8FCB - chains A and E of the 8 polymer chains in the assembly; structure by electron microscopy, 3.52 A resolution.

== Chain A ==
Molecule: Transient receptor potential cation channel subfamily V member 4
Source organism: Homo sapiens
UniProt: Q9HBA0 (TRPV4_HUMAN); numbering as in UniProt (aligned over 1-871)
Amino-acid sequence (871 residues; row label = number of the first residue in the row):
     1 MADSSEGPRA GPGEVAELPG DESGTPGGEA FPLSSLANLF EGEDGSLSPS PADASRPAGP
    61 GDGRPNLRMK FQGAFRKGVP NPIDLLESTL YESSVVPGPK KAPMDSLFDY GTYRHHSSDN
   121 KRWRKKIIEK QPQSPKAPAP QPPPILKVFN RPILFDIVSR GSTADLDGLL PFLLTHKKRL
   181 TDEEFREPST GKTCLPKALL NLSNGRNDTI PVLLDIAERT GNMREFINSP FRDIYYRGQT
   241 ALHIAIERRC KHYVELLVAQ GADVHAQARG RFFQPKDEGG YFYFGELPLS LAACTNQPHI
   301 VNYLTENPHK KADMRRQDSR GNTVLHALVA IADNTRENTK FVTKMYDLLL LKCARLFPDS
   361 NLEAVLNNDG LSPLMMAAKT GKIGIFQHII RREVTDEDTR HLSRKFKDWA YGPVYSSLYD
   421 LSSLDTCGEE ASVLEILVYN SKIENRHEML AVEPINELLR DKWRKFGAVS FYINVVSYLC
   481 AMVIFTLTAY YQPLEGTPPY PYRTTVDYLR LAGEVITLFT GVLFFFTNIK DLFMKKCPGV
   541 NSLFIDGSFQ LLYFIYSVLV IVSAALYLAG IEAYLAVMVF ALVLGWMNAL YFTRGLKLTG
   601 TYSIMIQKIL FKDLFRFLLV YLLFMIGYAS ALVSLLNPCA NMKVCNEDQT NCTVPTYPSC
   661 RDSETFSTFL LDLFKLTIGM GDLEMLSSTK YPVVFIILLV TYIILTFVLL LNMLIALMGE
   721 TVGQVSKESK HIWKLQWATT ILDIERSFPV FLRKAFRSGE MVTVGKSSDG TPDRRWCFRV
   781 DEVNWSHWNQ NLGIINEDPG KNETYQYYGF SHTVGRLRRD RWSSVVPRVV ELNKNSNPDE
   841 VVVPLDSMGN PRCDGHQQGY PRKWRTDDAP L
Unresolved in the structure: 1-149, 640-661, 789-871
Ligand contacts: gsk1016790a (XQ3; N-[(2S)-1-{4-[N-(2,4-dichlorobenzene-1-sulfonyl)-L-seryl]piperazin-1-yl}-4-methyl-1-oxopentan-2-yl]-1-benzothiophene-2-carboxamide): Ser470, Asn474, Ser477, Tyr478, Ala481, Thr520, Leu523, Phe524, Thr527, Asn528, Asp531, Lys535, Phe549, Gln550, Tyr553, Tyr591, Phe592, Asp743, Ile744, Ser747, Phe748
Swiss-Prot annotation at these positions:
  - region: His812 to Glu831 (Interaction with calmodulin and ITPR3)
  - motif: Gly679 to Asp682 (Selectivity filter)
  - binding site (ATP): Lys192, Lys197, Asn201, Tyr236 to Gln239, Arg248
  - binding site (a 1,2-diacyl-sn-glycero-3-phospho-(1D-myo-inositol-4,5-bisphosphate)): Arg249 to Lys251, Asn296 to His299, Lys344
  - binding site (Ca(2+)): Asp682
  - modified residue: Tyr110 (Phosphotyrosine), Tyr253 (Phosphotyrosine), Tyr805 (Phosphotyrosine), Ser824 (Phosphoserine)
  - natural variant: Pro19 (P19S: Associated with lower sodium concentrations in serum), Thr89 (T89I: In MTD), Pro97 (P97R: In HMND8), Glu183 (E183K: Found in a patient with spondyloepiphyseal dysplasia Maroteaux type), Lys197 (K197R: In MTD), Leu199 (L199F: In MTD), Arg232 (R232C: In HMND8 and CMT2C), Arg269 (R269C: In CMT2C; R269H: In HMND8 and CMT2C), Gly270 (G270V: In FDAB), Arg271 (R271P: In FDAB), Phe273 (F273L: In FDAB), Glu278 (E278K: In SMDK), 26 further natural variant entries in UniProt
  - mutagenesis: Phe231 (F231C: Decreased ATP-binding), Lys251 (K251E: No effect on channel activity. No effect on interaction with membranes enriched in phosphatidylinositol-2,4-bisphosphate), Asn296 (N296D: Loss of interaction with membranes enriched in phosphatidylinositol-2,4-bisphosphate; when associated with P-299), His299 (H299P: Strongly decreased interaction with membranes enriched in phosphatidylinositol-2,4-bisphosphate. Loss of interaction with membranes enriched in phosphatidylinositol-2,4-bisphosphate ...), Lys344 (K344E: No effect on channel activity. No effect on interaction with membranes enriched in phosphatidylinositol-2,4-bisphosphate), Met680 (M680D: Loss of Ca(2+) influx. Loss of DDX3X translocation to the nucleus), Arg816 to Arg821 (Loss of calmodulin binding; when associated with A-828), Arg821 to Ser824 (Loss of calmodulin binding), Trp822 (W822A: Loss of Ca(2+) dependent current potentiation), Arg828 (R828A: Loss of calmodulin binding; when associated with 816-ELEEDE-821)
From the paper describing this entry:
  - binding site for gsk1016790a: Asn474, Phe524, Gln550, Tyr553, Asp743
  - contacts within the chain: Asp531-Arg746 (salt bridge), Asn528-Gln550, Arg594-Asp743 (salt bridge)
  - conformationally variable residues (helix shift, loop rearrangement): Met534 to Ser548, Gly679, Asn712 to Gly719
  - disease-associated variants - R232C, R237L, R269C, R315W: decreased binding to Transforming protein RhoA (chain E) (citing earlier work)
  - mutagenesis - E183A, E183C, E183K, D263A, D263K, D263L, D263N: increased signaling in response to hypotonic saline
  - disease-associated variants - R269C: increased signaling in response to hypotonic saline

== Chain E ==
Molecule: Transforming protein RhoA
Source organism: Homo sapiens
Notes: EC 3.6.5.2
UniProt: P61586 (RHOA_HUMAN); numbering as in UniProt (aligned over 1-193)
Amino-acid sequence (193 residues; each row starts with the number of its first residue):
     1 MAAIRKKLVI VGDGACGKTC LLIVFSKDQF PEVYVPTVFE NYVADIEVDG KQVELALWDT
    61 AGQEDYDRLR PLSYPDTDVI LMCFSIDSPD SLENIPEKWT PEVKHFCPNV PIILVGNKKD
   121 LRNDEHTRRE LAKMKQEPVK PEEGRDMANR IGAFGYMECS AKTKDGVREV FEMATRAALQ
   181 ARRGKKKSGC LVL
Unresolved in the structure: 191-193
Ligand contacts: GTP-gamma-S (GSP; 5'-guanosine-diphosphate-monothiophosphate): Asp13, Gly14, Ala15, Cys16, Gly17, Lys18, Thr19, Cys20, Phe30, Val35, Pro36, Thr37, Ala61, Gln63, Lys118, Leu121, Ser160, Ala161, Lys162
Swiss-Prot annotation at these positions:
  - region: Ala61 to Asp78 (Switch II region)
  - motif: Tyr34 to Tyr42 (Effector region)
  - binding site (GTP): Gly12 to Thr19, Phe30 to Thr37, Asp59 to Gln63, Asn117 to Asp120, Ser160 to Lys162
  - site: Gly189, Cys190 (Microbial infection: Cleavage)
  - modified residue: Tyr34 (Microbial infection: O-AMP-tyrosine), Thr37 (Microbial infection: O-AMP-threonine), Asn41 (Microbial infection: ADP-ribosylasparagine), Gln63 (5-glutamyl serotonin), Ser188 (Phosphoserine), Cys190 (Cysteine methyl ester)
  - lipidation: Lys185 (Microbial infection: N6-stearoyl lysine), Lys186 (Microbial infection: N6-stearoyl lysine), Lys187 (Microbial infection: N6-stearoyl lysine), Cys190 (S-geranylgeranyl cysteine)
  - glycosylation: Tyr34 (Microbial infection: O-linked (GlcNAc) tyrosine), Thr37 (Microbial infection: O-alpha-linked (GlcNAc) threonine)
  - cross-link: Lys135 (Glycyl lysine isopeptide (Lys-Gly) (interchain with G-Cter in ubiquitin))
  - natural variant: Glu47 (E47K: In EDFAOB), Pro71 (P71S: In EDFAOB)
  - mutagenesis: Gly14 (G14V: Increased Rho protein signal transduction. Constitutively active), Thr19 (T19N: Decreased Rho protein signal transduction. Decreased substrate adhesion-dependent cell spreading. Decreased stress fibers assembly. Decreased cytoplasmic microtubule organization), Tyr34 (Y34A: Abolishes interaction with DGKQ; Y34F: Abolishes AMPylation by Haemophilus IbpA), Thr37 (T37A: Abolished monoglucosylation by C.difficile toxin TcdA. Abolished O-GlcNAcylation by C.novyi toxin TcdA), Gln63 (Q63L: Causes constitutive activation), Lys135 (K135R: Reduced FBXL19-mediated ubiquitination and subsequent degradation), Lys185 to Lys187 (In 3KR mutant; abolished stearoylation in response to S.flexneri infection), Leu193 (L193M: Converts geranyl-geranylation to farnesylation; does not prevent the cleavage by yopT)

== Chain A / chain E interface ==
Residue-residue contacts - 22 pairs, chain A then chain E:
  Arg179(A) - Tyr34(E)  hydrogen bond
  Glu183(A) - Tyr66(E)
  Glu183(A) - Leu69(E)
  Arg224(A) - Phe39(E)
  Arg224(A) - Asn41(E)  hydrogen bond (side chain-backbone)
  Arg224(A) - Tyr42(E)
  Glu225(A) - Phe39(E)
  Glu225(A) - Glu40(E)  hydrogen bond (side chain-backbone)
  Glu225(A) - Asn41(E)  hydrogen bond
  Asn228(A) - Asn41(E)
  Pro230(A) - Asn41(E)
  Pro230(A) - Trp58(E)  hydrophobic
  Asp233(A) - Leu72(E)
  Arg237(A) - Asp76(E)  salt bridge
  Asp263(A) - Arg5(E)  salt bridge
  His265(A) - Arg5(E)
  Arg269(A) - Asp76(E)  salt bridge
  Arg315(A) - Met1(E)  hydrogen bond (side chain-backbone)
  Arg315(A) - Ala2(E)
  Arg316(A) - Ala3(E)
  Arg316(A) - Arg5(E)
  Arg316(A) - Glu54(E)  salt bridge
Also at the interface, not in a pair above, chain A (18 interface residues in all): Ser229, Arg232, Ala266, Gln267, Asp313
Interface features reported in the paper:
  - hot spots on chain A (mutagenesis) - E183A, E183C, E183K, D263A, D263K, D263L, D263N: decreased binding to Transforming protein RhoA (chain E)
  - hot spots on chain E (mutagenesis) - R5E, E54H, E54K, E54L, D76A, D76K, D76L, D76R: decreased binding to Transient receptor potential cation channel subfamily V member 4 (chain A)

== Overview ==
18 residues of chain A face 15 of chain E across their interface, with 5 hydrogen bonds and 4 salt bridges.
Among the polar pairs are Arg237(A)-Asp76(E), Asp263(A)-Arg5(E) and Arg269(A)-Asp76(E). The paper reports a
binding site for gsk1016790a at Asn474(A), Phe524(A) and Gln550(A) among others; R232C, R237L and R269C of
chain A, among others, reduce binding to Transforming protein RhoA (chain E); 19 substitutions were tested in
all.
Chain A is Transient receptor potential cation channel subfamily V member 4 and chain E is Transforming
protein RhoA, both from Homo sapiens; the structure, Cryo-EM structure of the human TRPV4 - RhoA in complex
with GSK1016790A, was determined by electron microscopy, deposited together with 8FC7, 8FC8, 8FC9 and 8FCA.
